PDB entry 7FFO | electron microscopy, 3.50 A resolution | chains K and O of the 4 polymer chains in the assembly

Chain K:
Protein: Capsid protein
From: Venezuelan equine encephalitis virus (strain TC-83)
Notes: EC 3.4.21.90
UniProt: P05674 (POLS_EEVV8); numbering as in UniProt (aligned over 1-275)
Chain sequence (275 residues; numbered 1 to 275; the number before each row is that of its first residue):
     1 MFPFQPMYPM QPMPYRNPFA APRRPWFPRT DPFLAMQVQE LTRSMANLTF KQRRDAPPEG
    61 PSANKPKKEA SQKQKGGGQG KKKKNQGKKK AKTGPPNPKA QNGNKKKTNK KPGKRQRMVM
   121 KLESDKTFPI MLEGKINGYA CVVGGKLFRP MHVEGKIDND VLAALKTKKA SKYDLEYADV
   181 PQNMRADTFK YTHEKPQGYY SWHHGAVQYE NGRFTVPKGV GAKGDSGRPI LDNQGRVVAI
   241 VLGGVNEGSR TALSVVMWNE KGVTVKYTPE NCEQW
Unresolved in the structure: 1-112
Sequence notes: engineered mutation Asn64 (Lys in P05674)
Swiss-Prot annotation at these positions:
  - region: Met1 to Phe33 (Necessary for nucleocapsid assembly and virus assembly), Phe33 to Lys68 (Host transcription inhibition), Ala91 to Thr127 (Binding to the viral RNA), Pro112 to Lys126 (Ribosome-binding)
  - motif: Leu41 to Leu48 (Supraphysiological nuclear export signal)
  - active site (Charge relay system): His152, Asp174, Ser226
  - site: Tyr200 (Involved in dimerization of the capsid protein), Asn233 (Involved in dimerization of the capsid protein), Trp275 (Cleavage)
  - modified residue: Thr93 (Phosphothreonine), Thr108 (Phosphothreonine), Ser124 (Phosphoserine), Thr127 (Phosphothreonine)

Chain O:
Protein: Spike glycoprotein E1
From: Venezuelan equine encephalitis virus (strain TC-83)
UniProt: P05674 (POLS_EEVV8); residues 1-442 here correspond to UniProt positions 813-1254 (UniProt number = residue number + 812)
Chain sequence (442 residues; each row starts with the number of its first residue):
     1 YEHATTMPSQ AGISYNTIVN RAGYAPLPIS ITPTKIKLIP TVNLEYVTCH YKTGMDSPAI
    61 KCCGSQECTP TYRPDEQCKV FTGVYPFMWG GAYCFCDTEN TQVSKAYVMK SDDCLADHAE
   121 AYKAHTASVQ AFLNITVGEH SIVTTVYVNG ETPVNFNGVK ITAGPLSTAW TPFDRKIVQY
   181 AGEIYNYDFP EYGAGQPGAF GDIQSRTVSS SDLYANTNLV LQRPKAGAIH VPYTQAPSGF
   241 EQWKKDKAPS LKFTAPFGCE IYTNPIRAEN CAVGSIPLAF DIPDALFTRV SETPTLSAAE
   301 CTLNECVYSS DFGGIATVKY SASKSGKCAV HVPSGTATLK EAAVELTEQG SATIHFSTAN
   361 IHPEFRLQIC TSYVTCKGDC HPPKDHIVTH PQYHAQTFTA AVSKTAWTWL TSLLGGSAVI
   421 IIIGLVLATI VAMYVLTNQK HN
Swiss-Prot annotation at these positions:
  - region: Val84 to Thr101 (E1 fusion peptide loop)
  - glycosylation: Asn134 (N-linked (GlcNAc...) asparagine)
Disulfide bonds: Cys62-Cys94, Cys63-Cys96, Cys259-Cys271, Cys301-Cys376, Cys306-Cys380, Cys328-Cys370

Interface between chain K and chain O:
Contacting residue pairs - 7 pairs, chain K then chain O:
  Tyr173(K) - Val435(O)
  Met257(K) - Asn442(O)  hydrogen bond
  Asn259(K) - Asn438(O)
  Val265(K) - Gln439(O)
  Val265(K) - Asn442(O)
  Lys266(K) - Gln439(O)  hydrogen bond (backbone-side chain)
  Tyr267(K) - Asn442(O)
Also at the interface, not in a pair above, chain K (9 interface residues in all): Tyr209, Gly212, Val263

Summary:
9 residues of chain K face 4 of chain O across their interface, with 2 hydrogen bonds. Polar pairs include
Met257(K)-Asn442(O) and Lys266(K)-Gln439(O). UniProt lists 3 active-site residues on chain K.
Chain K is Capsid protein and chain O is Spike glycoprotein E1, both from Venezuelan equine encephalitis virus
(strain TC-83); the structure, Cryo-EM structure of VEEV VLP at the 5-fold axes, was determined by electron
microscopy (same publication as 7FFE, 7FFF, 7FFL, 7FFN and 7FFQ).
